PDB entry 4HZT | X-ray diffraction, 1.80 A resolution | chain A

# Chain A
Protein: Beta-secretase 1
From: Homo sapiens
Notes: EC 3.4.23.46
Reference sequence: P56817 (BACE1_HUMAN); residue numbers follow UniProt; this construct covers 57-453
Amino-acid sequence (406 residues; each row starts with the number of its first residue):
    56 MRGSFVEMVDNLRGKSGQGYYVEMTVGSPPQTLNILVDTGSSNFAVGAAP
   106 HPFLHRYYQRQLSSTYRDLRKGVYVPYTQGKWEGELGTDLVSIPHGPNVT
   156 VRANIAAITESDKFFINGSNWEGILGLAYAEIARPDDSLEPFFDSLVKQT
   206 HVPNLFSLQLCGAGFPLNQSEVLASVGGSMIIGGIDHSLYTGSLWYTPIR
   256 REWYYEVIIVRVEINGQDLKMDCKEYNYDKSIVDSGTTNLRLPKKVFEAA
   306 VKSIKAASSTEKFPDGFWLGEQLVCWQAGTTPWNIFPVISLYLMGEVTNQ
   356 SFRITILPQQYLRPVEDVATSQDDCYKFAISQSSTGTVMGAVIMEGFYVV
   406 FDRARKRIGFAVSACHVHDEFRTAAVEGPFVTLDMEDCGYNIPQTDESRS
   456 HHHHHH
Not modelled in the structure: 56-57, 218-227, 461
Differences from the reference sequence: expression tag (56, 454-461)
Swiss-Prot annotation at these positions:
  - active site: Asp-93, Asp-289
  - modified residue (N6-acetyllysine): Lys-126, Lys-275, Lys-279, Lys-285, Lys-299, Lys-300, Lys-307
  - glycosylation (N-linked (GlcNAc...) asparagine): Asn-153, Asn-172, Asn-223, Asn-354
  - mutagenesis: Asp-93 (D93N: Decreases beta-cleaved soluble APP production), Asp-284 (D284N: Almost abolishes beta-cleaved soluble APP production)
Disulfides: Cys-216/Cys-420, Cys-278/Cys-443, Cys-330/Cys-380
Metal / ion sites: Zn2+ site 1: Glu-78, His-150; Zn2+ site 2: Asp-192, His-458, His-460; Zn2+ site 3: His-457, His-459
Small-molecule neighbours: 0ZA (3-{(1S)-1-[(6-chloro-3,3-dimethyl-3,4-dihydroisoquinolin-1-yl)amino]-2-phenylethyl}-1,2,4-oxadiazol-5(2H)-one): Gly-72, Gln-73, Gly-74, Leu-91, Asp-93, Tyr-132, Gln-134, Gly-135, Lys-136, Asp-167, Lys-168, Phe-169, Ile-171, Trp-176, Ile-179, Gly-291, Thr-292, Thr-293, Asn-294, Arg-296

# Overview
Bound to chain A: compound 0ZA. Glu-78 and His-150 form the Zn2+ site 1. Asp-192, His-458 and His-460
coordinate Zn2+ site 2. From UniProt: active-site residues Asp-93 and Asp-289 and 2 mutagenesis sites.
Chain A is Beta-secretase 1 (Homo sapiens); the structure, Structure-based design of novel dihydroisoquinoline
BACE-1 inhibitors that do not engage the catalytic aspartates, was determined by X-ray diffraction (same
publication as 4I0G, 4I0Z, 4I10 and 4I11).
